PDB entry 3JC7 | electron microscopy, 4.80 A resolution (low resolution: residue-level contacts below are approximate; hydrogen-bond / salt-bridge calls are withheld) | chains 2 and 6 of the 11 polymer chains in the assembly

== Chain 2 ==
Protein: DNA replication licensing factor MCM2
From: Saccharomyces cerevisiae
Notes: EC 3.6.4.12
UniProt: P29469 (MCM2_YEAST); numbering as in UniProt (aligned over 1-868)
Chain sequence (868 residues; numbered 1 to 868; the number before each row is that of its first residue):
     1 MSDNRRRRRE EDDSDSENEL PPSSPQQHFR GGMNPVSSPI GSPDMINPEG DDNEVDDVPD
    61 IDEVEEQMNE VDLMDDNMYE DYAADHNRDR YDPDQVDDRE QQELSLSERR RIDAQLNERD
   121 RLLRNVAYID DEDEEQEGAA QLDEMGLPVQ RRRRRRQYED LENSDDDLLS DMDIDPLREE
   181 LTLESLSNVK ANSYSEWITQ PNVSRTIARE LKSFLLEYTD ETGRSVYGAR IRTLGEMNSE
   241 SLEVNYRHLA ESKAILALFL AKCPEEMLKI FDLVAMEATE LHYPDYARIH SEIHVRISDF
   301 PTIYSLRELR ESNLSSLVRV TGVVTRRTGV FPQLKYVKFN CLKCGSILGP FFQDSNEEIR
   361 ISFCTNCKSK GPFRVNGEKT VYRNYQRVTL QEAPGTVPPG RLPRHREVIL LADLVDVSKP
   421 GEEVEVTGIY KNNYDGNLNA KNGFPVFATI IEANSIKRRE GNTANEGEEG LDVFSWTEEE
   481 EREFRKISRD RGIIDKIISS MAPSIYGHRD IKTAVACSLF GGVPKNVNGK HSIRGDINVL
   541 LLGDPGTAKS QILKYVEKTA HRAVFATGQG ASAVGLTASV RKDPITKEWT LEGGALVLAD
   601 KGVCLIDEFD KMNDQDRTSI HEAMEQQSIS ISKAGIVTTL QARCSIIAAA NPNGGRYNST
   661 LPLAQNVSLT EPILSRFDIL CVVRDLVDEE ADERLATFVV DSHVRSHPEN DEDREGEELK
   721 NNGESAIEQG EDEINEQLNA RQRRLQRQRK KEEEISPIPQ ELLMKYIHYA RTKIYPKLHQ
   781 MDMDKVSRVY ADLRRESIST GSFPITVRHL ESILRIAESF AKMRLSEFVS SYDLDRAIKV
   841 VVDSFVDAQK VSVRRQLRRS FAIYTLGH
Unresolved in the structure: 1-200, 343-347, 361-374, 461-472, 583-590, 707-755, 865-868
UniProt features mapped onto this chain:
  - zinc finger: C341 to C367 (C4-type)
  - motif: S675 to D678 (Arginine finger)
  - binding site (ATP): G543 to S550
  - modified residue (Phosphoserine): S14, S16, S23, S164, S170
  - natural variant: E392 (E392K: In allele MCM2-1)
  - mutagenesis: C364 (C364Y/F/S/H: Loss of activity), C367 (C367Y/F/S/H: Loss of activity), K549 (K549A: Reduces MCM2-7 complex helicase activity. Abolishes MCM2-7 complex helicase activity; when associated with MCM5 A-422. Reduces MCM2-7 complex helicase activity; when associated with MCM3 A-415), R676 (R676A: Loss of MCM2-7 complex helicase activity)

== Chain 6 ==
Protein: DNA replication licensing factor MCM6
From: Saccharomyces cerevisiae
Notes: EC 3.6.4.12
UniProt: P53091 (MCM6_YEAST); numbering as in UniProt (aligned over 1-1017)
Chain sequence (1017 residues; row label = number of the first residue in the row):
     1 MSSPFPADTP SSNRPSNSSP PPSSIGAGFG SSSGLDSQIG SRLHFPSSSQ PHVSNSQTGP
    61 FVNDSTQFSS QRLQTDGSAT NDMEGNEPAR SFKSRALNHV KKVDDVTGEK VREAFEQFLE
   121 DFSVQSTDTG EVEKVYRAQI EFMKIYDLNT IYIDYQHLSM RENGALAMAI SEQYYRFLPF
   181 LQKGLRRVVR KYAPELLNTS DSLKRSEGDE GQADEDEQQD DDMNGSSLPR DSGSSAAPGN
   241 GTSAMATRSI TTSTSPEQTE RVFQISFFNL PTVHRIRDIR SEKIGSLLSI SGTVTRTSEV
   301 RPELYKASFT CDMCRAIVDN VEQSFKYTEP TFCPNPSCEN RAFWTLNVTR SRFLDWQKVR
   361 IQENANEIPT GSMPRTLDVI LRGDSVERAK PGDRCKFTGV EIVVPDVTQL GLPGVKPSST
   421 LDTRGISKTT EGLNSGVTGL RSLGVRDLTY KISFLACHVI SIGSNIGASS PDANSNNRET
   481 ELQMAANLQA NNVYQDNERD QEVFLNSLSS DEINELKEMV KDEHIYDKLV RSIAPAVFGH
   541 EAVKKGILLQ MLGGVHKSTV EGIKLRGDIN ICVVGDPSTS KSQFLKYVVG FAPRSVYTSG
   601 KASSAAGLTA AVVRDEEGGD YTIEAGALML ADNGICCIDE FDKMDISDQV AIHEAMEQQT
   661 ISIAKAGIHA TLNARTSILA AANPVGGRYN RKLSLRGNLN MTAPIMSRFD LFFVILDDCN
   721 EKIDTELASH IVDLHMKRDE AIEPPFSAEQ LRRYIKYART FKPILTKEAR SYLVEKYKEL
   781 RKDDAQGFSR SSYRITVRQL ESMIRLSEAI ARANCVDEIT PSFIAEAYDL LRQSIIRVDV
   841 DDVEMDEEFD NIESQSHAAS GNNDDNDDGT GSGVITSEPP ADIEEGQSEA TARPGTSEKK
   901 KTTVTYDKYV SMMNMIVRKI AEVDREGAEE LTAVDIVDWY LLQKENDLGS LAEYWEERRL
   961 AFKVIKRLVK DRILMEIHGT RHNLRDLENE ENENNKTVYV IHPNCEVLDQ LEPQDSS
Unresolved in the structure: 1-96, 195-259, 422-446, 464-509, 615-619, 841-904, 970-1017
UniProt features mapped onto this chain:
  - motif: S707 to D710 (Arginine finger)
  - binding site (ATP): G575 to S582
  - modified residue: S78 (Phosphoserine), S249 (Phosphoserine), S372 (Phosphoserine), T766 (Phosphothreonine)
  - mutagenesis: K581 (K581A: Loss of MCM2-7 complex helicase activity)

== Interface between chain 2 and chain 6 ==
Pairs across the interface (89; chain 2 residue first):
  R310(2) with E387(6)
  E311(2) with F353(6); D355(6)
  G400(2) with P391(6)
  R401(2) with E387(6); K390(6)
  R404(2) with T297(6); S298(6); E299(6); V300(6); Q357(6); E387(6)
  H405(2) with E299(6)
  R406(2) with E299(6); V300(6)
  Y430(2) with P302(6)
  N432(2) with V348(6); F353(6)
  L438(2) with R301(6)
  G443(2) with F325(6); V404(6)
  F444(2) with F325(6); I380(6); R382(6)
  P445(2) with P302(6); E303(6); L304(6); F325(6); Y327(6)
  V446(2) with R301(6); P302(6); W356(6)
  F447(2) with R301(6); P302(6); L304(6); V348(6); F353(6)
  T449(2) with E299(6); V300(6); R301(6)
  D544(2) with R794(6)
  P545(2) with R794(6); T796(6)
  G546(2) with T796(6); V797(6); R798(6)
  Q551(2) with I563(6)
  K554(2) with I563(6)
  K558(2) with G562(6)
  G655(2) with R794(6)
  R656(2) with F788(6); R794(6)
  L686(2) with F788(6)
  V687(2) with R781(6)
  E689(2) with K778(6)
  D692(2) with Y777(6); K778(6); R781(6)
  E693(2) with V774(6); K778(6)
  L695(2) with V797(6)
  A696(2) with V774(6); Y777(6); L800(6)
  T697(2) with R770(6); V774(6)
  V699(2) with L800(6); I804(6)
  V700(2) with L773(6); L800(6); I804(6)
  D701(2) with R770(6)
  S702(2) with T559(6); L565(6)
  H703(2) with V555(6); L565(6); R566(6); E801(6); I804(6); E808(6)
  V704(2) with I764(6); L765(6); T766(6)
  R705(2) with S558(6)
  S706(2) with V555(6); K557(6); K762(6); I764(6)
  Q760(2) with E561(6)
Other interface residues (no listed pair), chain 2 (49 interface residues in all): L314, N439, A440, S504, G654, D685, D688, R854
Other interface residues (no listed pair), chain 6 (58 interface residues in all): K326, L354, V386, I402, P405, D406, K782, A785, D907

== Overview ==
Chain 2 and chain 6 form an interface of 49 and 58 residues respectively. UniProt lists 8 ATP-binding residues
and 4 mutagenesis sites on chain 2; 8 ATP-binding residues and one mutagenesis site on chain 6.
Chain 2 is DNA replication licensing factor MCM2 and chain 6 is DNA replication licensing factor MCM6, both
from Saccharomyces cerevisiae; the structure, Structure of the eukaryotic replicative CMG helicase and
pumpjack motion, was determined by electron microscopy, deposited together with 3JC5 and 3JC6.
